Entry 7U7K (X-ray diffraction, 1.67 A resolution); this record covers chains A and P of the 3 polymer chains in the assembly.

# Chain A
Name: DNA polymerase eta
From: Homo sapiens
Notes: EC 2.7.7.7
UniProtKB: Q9Y253 (POLH_HUMAN); residue numbers follow UniProt; this construct covers 1-432
Sequence (435 residues; numbered -2 to 432; the number before each row is that of its first residue; numbers below 1 keep their minus sign (Gly-2 is residue -2)):
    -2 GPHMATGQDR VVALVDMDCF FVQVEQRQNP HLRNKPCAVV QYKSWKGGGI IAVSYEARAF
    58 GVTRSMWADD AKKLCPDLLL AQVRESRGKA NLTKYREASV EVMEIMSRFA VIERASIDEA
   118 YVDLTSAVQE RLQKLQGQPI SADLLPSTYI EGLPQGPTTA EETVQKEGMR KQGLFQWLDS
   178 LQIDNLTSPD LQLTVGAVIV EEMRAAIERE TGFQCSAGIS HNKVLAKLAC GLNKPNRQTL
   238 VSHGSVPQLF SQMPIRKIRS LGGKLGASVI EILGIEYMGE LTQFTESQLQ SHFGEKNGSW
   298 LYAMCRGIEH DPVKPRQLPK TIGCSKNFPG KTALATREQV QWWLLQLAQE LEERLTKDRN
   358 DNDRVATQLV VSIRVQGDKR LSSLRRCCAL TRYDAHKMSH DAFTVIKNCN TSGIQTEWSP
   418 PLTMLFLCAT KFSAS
Disordered / not traced: 155-159
Differences from the reference sequence: expression tag (-2 to 0)
UniProt features mapped onto this chain:
  - binding site (Mg(2+)): Asp13, Met14, Asp115, Glu116
  - binding site (Mn(2+)): Asp13, Met14, Asp115, Glu116
  - binding site (a 2'-deoxyribonucleoside 5'-triphosphate): Arg61
  - natural variant: Val37 (deletion: In XPV), Leu75 (deletion: In XPV), Arg93 (R93P: In XPV), Arg111 (R111H: In XPV), Thr122 (T122P: In XPV), Gly153 (G153D: In a breast cancer sample), Thr191 (T191P: In XPV), Gly263 (G263V: In XPV), Val266 (V266D: In XPV), Gly295 (G295R: In XPV), Arg361 (R361S: In XPV)
  - mutagenesis: Tyr52 (Y52A/F: Reduces DNA polymerase activity; Y52E: Reduces DNA polymerase activity. Increases fidelity of replication and reduces translesion bypass), Arg61 (R61A: Reduces enzymatic activity by two-thirds), Ser62 (S62G: Increased DNA polymerase activity and translesion bypass compared to wild-type), Ala68 (A68S/V: Severe reduction in thymine dimer translesion bypass), Asn324 to Pro326 (Reduces binding to chromatin and to monoubiquitinated PCNA. Abolishes binding to monoubiquitinated PCNA; when associated with 705-E--H-713 Del)
Metal / ion sites: Mn2+ site 1: Asp13, Asp115, Glu116 (together with 2'-deoxyguanosine-5'-triphosphate) (shared with DT8(P), DG9(P) of chain P); Mn2+ site 2: Asp13, Met14, Asp115 (together with 2'-deoxyguanosine-5'-triphosphate, diphosphate) (shared with DG9(P) of chain P)
Ligand contacts: 2'-deoxyguanosine-5'-triphosphate / diphosphate: Asp13, Met14, Asp15, Cys16, Phe17, Phe18, Gln38, Ile48, Ala49, Tyr52, Arg55, Arg61, Leu89, Ile114, Asp115, Glu116, Lys231

# Chain P
Molecule: 9-nt DNA strand
Sequence (9 nucleotides; row label = number of the first residue in the row):
     1 AGCGTCATG
Metal / ion sites: Mn2+ site 1: DT8, DG9 (together with 2'-deoxyguanosine-5'-triphosphate) (shared with Asp13(A), Asp115(A), Glu116(A) of chain A); Mn2+ site 2: DG9 (together with 2'-deoxyguanosine-5'-triphosphate, diphosphate) (shared with Asp13(A), Met14(A), Asp115(A) of chain A)

# How chain A and chain P interact
Pairs across the interface (35):
  Asp13(A) - DG9(P)  phosphate contact
  Cys16(A) - DG9(P)  phosphate contact
  Phe17(A) - DG9(P)  hydrogen bond to the phosphate
  Phe18(A) - DG9(P)  hydrogen bond to the phosphate
  Gln38(A) - DG9(P)  hydrogen bond to the base
  Ile48(A) - DG9(P)  sugar contact
  Ala49(A) - DG9(P)  phosphate contact
  Arg61(A) - DT8(P)  hydrogen bond to the base
  Arg61(A) - DG9(P)  hydrogen bond to the base
  Leu89(A) - DG9(P)  base contact
  Ser113(A) - DT8(P)  phosphate contact
  Ile114(A) - DG9(P)  sugar contact
  Asp115(A) - DT8(P)  phosphate contact
  Asp115(A) - DG9(P)  phosphate contact
  Glu116(A) - DT8(P)  phosphate contact
  Lys224(A) - DT8(P)  salt bridge to the phosphate
  Ile255(A) - DA7(P)  phosphate contact
  Arg256(A) - DA7(P)  phosphate contact
  Ser257(A) - DC6(P)  phosphate contact
  Ser257(A) - DA7(P)  hydrogen bond to the phosphate
  Leu258(A) - DA7(P)  hydrogen bond to the phosphate
  Gly259(A) - DA7(P)  hydrogen bond to the phosphate
  Gly260(A) - DC6(P)  phosphate contact
  Gly260(A) - DA7(P)  phosphate contact
  Lys261(A) - DT5(P)  phosphate contact
  Lys261(A) - DC6(P)  hydrogen bond to the phosphate
  Leu262(A) - DC6(P)  hydrogen bond to the phosphate
  Arg377(A) - DG4(P)  salt bridge to the phosphate
  Leu378(A) - DT5(P)  base contact
  Leu381(A) - DC3(P)  phosphate contact
  Arg382(A) - DG2(P)  sugar contact
  Arg382(A) - DC3(P)  hydrogen bond to the phosphate
  Arg382(A) - DG4(P)  hydrogen bond to the base
  Arg383(A) - DG2(P)  phosphate contact
  Cys384(A) - DG2(P)  hydrogen bond to the phosphate
Interface residues without a listed pair, chain A (31 interface residues in all): Gln365, Ser379, Ser380
Interface residues without a listed pair, chain P (9 interface residues in all): DA1

# Overview
31 residues of chain A face 9 of chain P across their interface, with 13 hydrogen bonds and 2 salt bridges.
Polar contacts include Gln38(A)-DG9(P), Arg61(A)-DT8(P) and Arg61(A)-DG9(P). Bound to chain A:
2'-deoxyguanosine-5'-triphosphate / diphosphate.
Here chain A is DNA polymerase eta (Homo sapiens) and chain P is a 9-nt DNA strand. Entry 7U7K (Human DNA
polymerase eta-DNA ternary mismatch complex:reaction with 10.0 mM Mn2+ for 600s) was determined by X-ray
diffraction, deposited together with 7U72, 7U73, 7U74, 7U75, 7U76, 7U77 and 26 further entries.
